Entry 5X41 (X-ray diffraction, 3.47 A resolution); this record covers chains A and Q of the 4 polymer chains in the assembly.

== Chain A ==
Name: Cobalt ABC transporter ATP-binding protein
From: Rhodobacter capsulatus
Amino-acid sequence (280 residues; each row starts with the number of its first residue):
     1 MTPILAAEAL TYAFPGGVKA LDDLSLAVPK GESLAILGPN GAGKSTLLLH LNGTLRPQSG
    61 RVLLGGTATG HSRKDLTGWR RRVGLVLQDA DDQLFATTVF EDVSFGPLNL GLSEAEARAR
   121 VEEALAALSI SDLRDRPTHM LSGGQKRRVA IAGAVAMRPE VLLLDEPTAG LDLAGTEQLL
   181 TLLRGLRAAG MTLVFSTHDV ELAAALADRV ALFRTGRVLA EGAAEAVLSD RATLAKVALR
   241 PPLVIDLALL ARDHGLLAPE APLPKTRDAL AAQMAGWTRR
Unresolved in the structure: 1, 69-74, 271-280

== Chain Q ==
Name: Uncharacterized protein CbiQ
From: Rhodobacter capsulatus
Amino-acid sequence (256 residues; numbered -11 to 244; the number before each row is that of its first residue; numbers below 1 keep their minus sign (Met-11 is residue -11)):
   -11 MGSHHHHHHS GSMSIASIDR VAAQGHWRSR PLAEKSLIGL GFLALAVTVP PFPGAVLVTV
    49 AILAFTFLGA RVPLRFWASV AVLPLGFLTT GAAVLLIQIG PEGIGLAPDG PAKAAALVMR
   109 ATAATCCLLF LATTTPAADL LSGLRRWRVP AELIEIALLT YRFVFILAEE AAAMTTAQRA
   169 RLGHATRRRW LRSTAQVIAA LLPRALTRAR RLETGLGARN WQGEMRVLST RPPASARVLG
   229 LILTLQAAIL AAGVLL
Unresolved in the structure: -11 to 0, 244

== Chain A / chain Q interface ==
Contacting residue pairs (25; chain A residue first):
  Phe14(A) - Ala4(Q)
  Phe14(A) - Ser5(Q)
  Phe14(A) - Arg8(Q)
  Pro15(A) - Arg8(Q)
  Thr54(A) - Thr164(Q)
  Arg80(A) - Arg167(Q)  hydrogen bond (side chain-backbone)
  Arg80(A) - Ala168(Q)  hydrogen bond (side chain-backbone)
  Arg80(A) - Leu170(Q)
  Asp92(A) - Glu158(Q)
  Asp92(A) - Ala161(Q)
  Asp92(A) - Met162(Q)
  Asp92(A) - Ala165(Q)
  Asp92(A) - Arg192(Q)  salt bridge
  Gln93(A) - Ala165(Q)
  Gln93(A) - Arg169(Q)  hydrogen bond (backbone-side chain)
  Phe95(A) - Met162(Q)
  Phe95(A) - Ala165(Q)  hydrophobic
  Phe95(A) - Gln166(Q)
  Asp102(A) - Arg169(Q)  salt bridge
  Phe105(A) - Arg169(Q)
  Asn109(A) - Arg169(Q)
  Asn109(A) - Leu170(Q)  hydrogen bond (side chain-backbone)
  Asn109(A) - Gly171(Q)
  Asn109(A) - Arg177(Q)  hydrogen bond (backbone-side chain)
  Met157(A) - Arg169(Q)
Interface residues without a listed pair, chain A (22 interface residues in all): Gly16, Val18, Asn52, Thr77, Leu85, Leu87, Asp91, Leu94, Val103, Gly106, Leu110
Interface residues without a listed pair, chain Q (19 interface residues in all): Val9, Pro61, Gln184

== Summary ==
The interface between chain A and chain Q involves 22 residues on one side and 19 on the other; the contacts
include 5 hydrogen bonds and 2 salt bridges. Polar contacts include Asp92(A)-Arg192(Q), Asp102(A)-Arg169(Q)
and Arg80(A)-Arg167(Q).
Here chain A is Cobalt ABC transporter ATP-binding protein and chain Q is Uncharacterized protein CbiQ, both
from Rhodobacter capsulatus. Entry 5X41 (3.5A resolution structure of a cobalt energy-coupling factor
transporter using LCP method-CbiMQO) was determined by X-ray diffraction together with 5X3X and 5X40 from the
same study.
